PDB entry 9GDY | electron microscopy, 2.80 A resolution | chains A and B of the 3 polymer chains in the assembly

Chain A (and B):
Name: Spike glycoprotein, Fibritin
From: Severe acute respiratory syndrome coronavirus 2
Notes: chain B of this document is another copy of the same molecule, construct and numbering; everything in this record applies to it too
UniProt: chimeric construct of P0DTC2, P10104: residues 14-1208 from P0DTC2 (SPIKE_SARS2) positions 14-1208 (same numbers); residues 1211-1237 from P10104 positions 458-484 (UniProt number = residue number - 753)
Sequence (1230 residues; row label = number of the first residue in the row; note: 3 numbers in that range are skipped by the numbering (no residue carries them; nothing is unmodelled there)):
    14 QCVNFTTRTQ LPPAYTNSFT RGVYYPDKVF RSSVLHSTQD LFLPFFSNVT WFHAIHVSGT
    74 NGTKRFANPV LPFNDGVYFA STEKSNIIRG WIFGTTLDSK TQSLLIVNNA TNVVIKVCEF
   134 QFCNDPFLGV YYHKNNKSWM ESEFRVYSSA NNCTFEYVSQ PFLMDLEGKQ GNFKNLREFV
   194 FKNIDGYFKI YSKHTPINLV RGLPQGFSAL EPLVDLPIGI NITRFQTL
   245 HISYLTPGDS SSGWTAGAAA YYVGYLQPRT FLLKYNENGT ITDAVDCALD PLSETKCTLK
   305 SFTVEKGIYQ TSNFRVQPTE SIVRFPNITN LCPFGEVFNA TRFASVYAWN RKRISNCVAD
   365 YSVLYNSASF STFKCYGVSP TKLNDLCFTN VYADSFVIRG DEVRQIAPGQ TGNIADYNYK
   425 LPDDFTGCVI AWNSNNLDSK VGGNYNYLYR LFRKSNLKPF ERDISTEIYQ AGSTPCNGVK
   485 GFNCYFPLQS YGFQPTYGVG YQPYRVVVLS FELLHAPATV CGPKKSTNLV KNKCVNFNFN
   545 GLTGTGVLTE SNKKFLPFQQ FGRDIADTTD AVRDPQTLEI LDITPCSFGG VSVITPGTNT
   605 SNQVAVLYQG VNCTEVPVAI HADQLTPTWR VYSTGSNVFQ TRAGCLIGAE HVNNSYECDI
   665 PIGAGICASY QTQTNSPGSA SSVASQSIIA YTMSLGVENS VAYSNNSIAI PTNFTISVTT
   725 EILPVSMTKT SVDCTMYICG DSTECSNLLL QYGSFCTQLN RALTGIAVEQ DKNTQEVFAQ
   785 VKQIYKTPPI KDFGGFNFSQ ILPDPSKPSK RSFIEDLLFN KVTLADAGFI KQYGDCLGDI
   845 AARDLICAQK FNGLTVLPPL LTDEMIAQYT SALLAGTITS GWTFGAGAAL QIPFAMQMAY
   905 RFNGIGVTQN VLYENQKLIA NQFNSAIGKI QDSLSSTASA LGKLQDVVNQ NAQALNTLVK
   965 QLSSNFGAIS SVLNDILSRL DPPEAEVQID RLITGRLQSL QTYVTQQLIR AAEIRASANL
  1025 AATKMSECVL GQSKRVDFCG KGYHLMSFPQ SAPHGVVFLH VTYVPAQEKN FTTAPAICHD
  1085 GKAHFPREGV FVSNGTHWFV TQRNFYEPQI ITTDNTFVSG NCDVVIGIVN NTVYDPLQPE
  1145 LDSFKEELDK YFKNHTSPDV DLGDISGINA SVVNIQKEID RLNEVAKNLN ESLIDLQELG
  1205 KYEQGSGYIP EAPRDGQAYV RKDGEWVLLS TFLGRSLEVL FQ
Not modelled in the structure: 70-76, 248-254, 621-640, 677-688, 828-847, 1162-1246
Sequence notes: variant F18 (Leu in P0DTC2), A80 (Asp in P0DTC2), G215 (Asp in P0DTC2), N417 (Lys in P0DTC2), K484 (Glu in P0DTC2), Y501 (Asn in P0DTC2), G614 (Asp in P0DTC2), V701 (Ala in P0DTC2); conflict I246 (Arg in P0DTC2); engineered mutation G682 (Arg in P0DTC2), S683 (Arg in P0DTC2), S685 (Arg in P0DTC2), P986 (Lys in P0DTC2), P987 (Val in P0DTC2), L1232 (Phe479 in P10104); linker (1209-1210); expression tag (1238-1246)
Disulfide bonds: C131-C166, C291-C301, C336-C361, C391-C525, C480-C488, C538-C590, C617-C649, C662-C671, C738-C760, C743-C749, C1032-C1043, C1082-C1126
Swiss-Prot annotation at these positions:
  - region: N280 to C301 (Putative superantigen), R403 to D405 (Integrin-binding motif), N448 to F456 (Immunodominant HLA epitope recognized by the CD8+), P681, A684 (Putative superantigen), S816 to Y837 (Fusion peptide 1), K835 to F855 (Fusion peptide 2), D1163 to E1202 (Heptad repeat 2)
  - site: R815, S816 (Cleavage)
  - glycosylation: N17 (N-linked (GlcNAc...) (complex) asparagine), N61 (N-linked (GlcNAc...) (hybrid) asparagine), N74 (N-linked (GlcNAc...) (complex) asparagine), N122 (N-linked (GlcNAc...) (hybrid) asparagine), N149 (N-linked (GlcNAc...) (complex) asparagine), N165 (N-linked (GlcNAc...) (complex) asparagine), N234 (N-linked (GlcNAc...) (high mannose) asparagine), N282 (N-linked (GlcNAc...) (complex) asparagine), T323 (O-linked (GalNAc) threonine), S325 (O-linked (HexNAc...) serine), N331 (N-linked (GlcNAc...) (complex) asparagine), N343 (N-linked (GlcNAc...) (complex) asparagine), N603 (N-linked (GlcNAc...) (hybrid) asparagine), N616 (N-linked (GlcNAc...) (complex) asparagine), N657 (N-linked (GlcNAc...) (complex) asparagine), T676 (O-linked (GlcNAc...) threonine), T678 (O-linked (GlcNAc...) threonine), N709 (N-linked (GlcNAc...) (high mannose) asparagine), N717 (N-linked (GlcNAc...) (hybrid) asparagine), N801 (N-linked (GlcNAc...) (hybrid) asparagine) and 6 more in UniProt
Reported in the primary citation:
  - conformationally variable residues (domain motion): T500 to G502

Interface between chain A and chain B:
Residue-residue contacts - 143 pairs, chain A then chain B:
  T302(A) with T761(B)
  N317(A) with D737(B)
  R319(A) with G744(B); D745(B)
  P521(A) with Y200(B)
  T547(A) with N978(B), hydrogen bond (backbone-side chain); S982(B)
  T549(A) with D745(B)
  K558(A) with F43(B); N282(B)
  F559(A) with F43(B), hydrophobic
  L560(A) with Y38(B), hydrophobic; E224(B)
  F562(A) with K41(B), hydrogen bond (backbone-side chain); E224(B); P225(B)
  Q563(A) with K41(B); V42(B); F43(B), hydrogen bond (side chain-backbone)
  F565(A) with F43(B)
  G566(A) with F43(B)
  R567(A) with V42(B); R44(B)
  I569(A) with V47(B), hydrophobic; V963(B), hydrophobic; K964(B); S967(B)
  A570(A) with L966(B)
  D571(A) with S967(B); S975(B); V976(B)
  F592(A) with G857(B)
  G614(A) with K854(B), hydrogen bond (backbone-side chain)
  P665(A) with L864(B), hydrophobic
  G667(A) with L864(B)
  A668(A) with P863(B), hydrogen bond (backbone-backbone); L864(B), hydrogen bond (backbone-backbone)
  G669(A) with L864(B), hydrogen bond (backbone-backbone); M869(B)
  M697(A) with L864(B), hydrophobic
  L699(A) with K786(B); I788(B); M869(B); Q872(B); Y873(B), hydrophobic
  G700(A) with K786(B); I788(B)
  V701(A) with K786(B); Q787(B); I788(B), hydrogen bond (backbone-backbone)
  E702(A) with I788(B); K790(B)
  N703(A) with Q787(B), hydrogen bond; I788(B), hydrogen bond (backbone-backbone); Y789(B); K790(B)
  V705(A) with Y789(B), hydrophobic; Q895(B)
  A706(A) with Q895(B)
  Y707(A) with D796(B), hydrogen bond (side chain-backbone); F797(B); I896(B); P897(B), hydrophobic; F898(B)
  S708(A) with P897(B)
  N709(A) with D796(B), hydrogen bond; P897(B)
  S711(A) with Q895(B); P897(B)
  I712(A) with Q895(B), hydrogen bond (backbone-side chain); I896(B), hydrophobic
  A713(A) with L894(B); Q895(B), hydrogen bond (backbone-backbone)
  P715(A) with L894(B)
  Q957(A) with R765(B)
  Q965(A) with Y756(B); S758(B), hydrogen bond; F759(B)
  S968(A) with Q755(B), hydrogen bond (side chain-backbone); Y756(B); G757(B), hydrogen bond (side chain-backbone)
  N969(A) with Q755(B)
  F970(A) with Q755(B), hydrogen bond (backbone-backbone); Y756(B)
  G971(A) with Q755(B); Y756(B)
  D985(A) with T415(B)
  P987(A) with G413(B); D427(B)
  Q1002(A) with F759(B); Q1002(B); Q1005(B), hydrogen bond
  S1003(A) with F759(B)
  T1006(A) with F759(B)
  I1013(A) with L1012(B), hydrophobic; I1013(B), hydrophobic
  E1017(A) with R1019(B), salt bridge
  R1039(A) with T1027(B); E1031(B); R1039(B)
  V1040(A) with S1030(B), hydrogen bond (backbone-side chain); E1031(B), hydrogen bond (backbone-side chain); L1034(B), hydrophobic; G1035(B)
  D1041(A) with L1034(B)
  K1045(A) with Q784(B); V785(B); G889(B)
  G1046(A) with G889(B), hydrogen bond (backbone-backbone); A890(B)
  Y1047(A) with W886(B); A890(B)
  Y1067(A) with A890(B)
  V1068(A) with A890(B); G891(B)
  P1069(A) with A890(B); G891(B)
  E1072(A) with A893(B); L894(B)
  N1074(A) with Q895(B), hydrogen bond
  P1079(A) with M900(B), hydrophobic
  F1089(A) with N914(B); Y917(B), hydrophobic
  P1090(A) with Q913(B)
  R1091(A) with N907(B); D1118(B), salt bridge
  R1107(A) with I896(B); M900(B), hydrogen bond (side chain-backbone); Y904(B)
  F1121(A) with N914(B)
  S1123(A) with N914(B), hydrogen bond
  V1128(A) with Y917(B); E918(B)
  V1129(A) with Y917(B), hydrophobic
  L1141(A) with L1141(B), hydrophobic
  L1145(A) with L1145(B), hydrophobic; F1148(B)
  F1148(A) with F1148(B), hydrophobic; L1152(B), hydrophobic
  K1149(A) with L1152(B)
  L1152(A) with L1152(B), hydrophobic; F1156(B), hydrophobic
  F1156(A) with H1159(B)
Also at the interface, not in a pair above, chain A (95 interface residues in all): V320, Q321, N360, G545, L546, G548, D568, C590, I666, I670, S704, I714, T961, T1009, L1024, T1077, V1122, D1153
Also at the interface, not in a pair above, chain B (96 interface residues in all): Y170, P230, K733, M740, P792, N856, L865, T883, A903, T912, T1009, N1023, Q1113, Y1155

In short:
Chain A and chain B form an interface of 95 and 96 residues respectively; the contacts include 25 hydrogen
bonds and 2 salt bridges. Polar contacts include E1017(A)-R1019(B), R1091(A)-D1118(B) and T547(A)-N978(B). The
paper reports conformational variability at T500(A).
Both chains are Spike glycoprotein, Fibritin (Severe acute respiratory syndrome coronavirus 2). Entry 9GDY
(SARS-CoV-2 Spike protein Beta Variant at 37C structural flexibility / heterogeneity analyses) was determined
by electron microscopy (same publication as 9GDX).
